Entry 8FCK (electron microscopy, 6.88 A resolution (low resolution: residue-level contacts below are approximate; hydrogen-bond / salt-bridge calls are withheld)); this record covers chains A and C of the 8 polymer chains in the assembly.

[Chain A]
Name: HAUS augmin-like complex subunit 1
Organism: Xenopus laevis
UniProtKB: A0A8J1L9M8 (A0A8J1L9M8_XENLA); residues 1-286 here = UniProt positions 1-286
Amino-acid sequence (286 residues; row label = number of the first residue in the row):
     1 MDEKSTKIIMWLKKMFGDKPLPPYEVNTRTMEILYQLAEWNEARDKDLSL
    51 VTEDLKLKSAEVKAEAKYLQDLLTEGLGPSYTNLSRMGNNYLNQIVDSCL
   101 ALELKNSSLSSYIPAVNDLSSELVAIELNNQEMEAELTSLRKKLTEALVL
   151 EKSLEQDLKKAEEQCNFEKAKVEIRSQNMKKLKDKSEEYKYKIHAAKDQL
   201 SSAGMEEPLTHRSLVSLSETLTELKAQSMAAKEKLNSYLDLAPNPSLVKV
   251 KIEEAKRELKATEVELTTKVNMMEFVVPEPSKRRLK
Sequence notes: conflict Q156 (Arg in A0A8J1L9M8)

[Chain C]
Name: HAUS augmin like complex subunit 4 L homeolog
Organism: Xenopus laevis
UniProtKB: Q4V7I1 (Q4V7I1_XENLA); numbering as in UniProt (aligned over 1-353)
Amino-acid sequence (353 residues; each row starts with the number of its first residue):
     1 MAQTLQYVSSRLSMLQIDEEDLERNAQFGKVLIELCPLLGPNGGSANLNR
    51 ELEETRRELLLQRKMWMRSEVIYQLVQEMLLDLQVRKLEGSLTEEERKFQ
   101 DGLQQCMLVSECSRLLTADSVPPSDSTSILGLDKQDLLDLLPPNMLVLWV
   151 RDRLQKQLEEALKKKCFTFLSFHQPETDEEGDVLRAAKVLRLASTLEDEK
   201 RRLQNEQEKHQEMRALLEKQQEIYPHVLLRCLSLLRQAASELRLRAQSDI
   251 DRINAEYLEAKSNALFLKLRMEELQVLTDCYTPEKVLVHRQIRDTLEAGV
   301 KKEKQELSTSRQILSSYEFLGPEFEGLVQEYTRLKDKIKDNRWMLQELSK
   351 SLP

[Interface between chain A and chain C]
Residue-residue contacts (269; chain A residue first):
  W11(A) with L35(C)
  M15(A) with L38(C); L39(C); S45(C)
  F16(A) with E34(C); L35(C)
  P22(A) with V31(C)
  P23(A) with Q27(C)
  Y24(A) with Q27(C); F28(C); V31(C)
  E25(A) with N25(C); A26(C); Q27(C); F28(C)
  N27(A) with N25(C)
  R29(A) with D18(C); D21(C)
  T30(A) with N25(C); F28(C)
  I33(A) with L15(C); F28(C)
  L34(A) with F28(C)
  L37(A) with L15(C); L39(C)
  W40(A) with M14(C); N42(C); G43(C)
  N41(A) with L39(C); G43(C); G44(C); S45(C)
  R44(A) with N42(C); G44(C)
  D45(A) with G44(C); S45(C); L48(C)
  L48(A) with G44(C); N49(C); L52(C)
  S49(A) with L48(C)
  V51(A) with L52(C)
  T52(A) with E51(C); L52(C); T55(C)
  L55(A) with L52(C); R56(C); L59(C)
  K56(A) with E51(C); T55(C)
  K58(A) with L59(C)
  S59(A) with E58(C); L59(C); Q62(C)
  V62(A) with Q62(C); R63(C); W66(C)
  K63(A) with Q62(C)
  E65(A) with W66(C)
  A66(A) with W66(C)
  Y68(A) with R114(C)
  L69(A) with W66(C); S69(C); Y73(C)
  Q70(A) with M65(C); S69(C)
  D71(A) with R114(C)
  L72(A) with Y73(C); S110(C); E111(C); R114(C)
  L73(A) with S69(C)
  E75(A) with R114(C); K134(C); R151(C)
  G76(A) with C106(C); S110(C); R151(C)
  L77(A) with L103(C); M107(C); R151(C); L154(C)
  G78(A) with R151(C)
  S80(A) with R151(C)
  Y81(A) with I72(C)
  N83(A) with Q155(C)
  L84(A) with E159(C); L162(C)
  S85(A) with E159(C)
  G88(A) with L162(C)
  N89(A) with R68(C)
  Y91(A) with K163(C); C166(C); A186(C); V189(C)
  L92(A) with R68(C); V71(C); L162(C)
  N93(A) with R68(C)
  Q94(A) with V189(C); L190(C); R191(C); L192(C); A193(C)
  I95(A) with V71(C); L162(C); C166(C)
  V96(A) with K64(C); M67(C); R68(C); V71(C)
  D97(A) with K64(C); A193(C)
  S98(A) with A193(C); L196(C)
  C99(A) with M67(C); F169(C)
  L100(A) with R63(C); K64(C)
  A101(A) with K200(C)
  E103(A) with K200(C)
  L104(A) with R63(C); M67(C)
  K105(A) with R63(C); W66(C)
  N106(A) with M67(C); E70(C); Q74(C)
  S107(A) with E70(C); V71(C); Q74(C); K165(C); F169(C)
  S108(A) with Q74(C)
  L109(A) with F169(C)
  Y112(A) with F169(C); H173(C); L192(C)
  I113(A) with F172(C)
  V116(A) with H173(C)
  N117(A) with F172(C)
  L119(A) with E199(C)
  E122(A) with L203(C)
  L123(A) with E199(C); R202(C); L203(C)
  I126(A) with L203(C); E206(C); Q207(C)
  E127(A) with R202(C)
  N130(A) with E206(C); H210(C); M213(C)
  M133(A) with H210(C); R214(C)
  E134(A) with K209(C)
  E136(A) with L217(C)
  L137(A) with M213(C); L216(C); L217(C); Q220(C)
  L140(A) with Q220(C); Q221(C); Y224(C)
  R141(A) with Q220(C)
  K143(A) with Y224(C)
  L144(A) with Y224(C); V227(C)
  A147(A) with V227(C); C231(C)
  L148(A) with V227(C)
  E151(A) with V227(C); R230(C); C231(C); L234(C)
  L154(A) with C231(C); L234(C); L235(C)
  E155(A) with L234(C)
  L158(A) with L234(C); Q237(C); A238(C); L242(C)
  A161(A) with L242(C)
  E162(A) with Q237(C); L242(C)
  C165(A) with A246(C); I250(C)
  E168(A) with I250(C)
  K169(A) with A246(C)
  V172(A) with I250(C); I253(C); N254(C)
  R175(A) with N254(C); Y257(C)
  N178(A) with Y257(C)
  M179(A) with E256(C); Y257(C); A260(C)
  L182(A) with Y257(C); K261(C); A264(C)
  S186(A) with A264(C); L267(C)
  Y189(A) with A264(C); L267(C); K268(C); M271(C)
  K192(A) with M271(C)
  I193(A) with L267(C); R270(C); M271(C); L274(C)
  A196(A) with L274(C); T278(C)
  Q199(A) with T278(C)
  L200(A) with L277(C); T278(C)
  A203(A) with Y281(C); V286(C)
  G204(A) with V286(C); R290(C)
  M205(A) with Y281(C); V286(C)
  L209(A) with V286(C); H289(C); R290(C); R293(C)
  T210(A) with Y281(C)
  H211(A) with C280(C); Y281(C); H289(C)
  L214(A) with H289(C); R293(C); L296(C)
  L221(A) with L296(C); G299(C); V300(C)
  L224(A) with V300(C); K304(C)
  K225(A) with E303(C)
  Q227(A) with L307(C)
  S228(A) with E303(C); L307(C)
  A231(A) with L314(C)
  K232(A) with E306(C)
  K234(A) with L314(C)
  L235(A) with I313(C); L314(C)
  S237(A) with V328(C); T332(C)
  Y238(A) with Y317(C); E325(C); V328(C)
  D240(A) with Y331(C); K335(C)
  L241(A) with Y317(C); V328(C); Y331(C)
  A242(A) with F324(C)
  P243(A) with L320(C)
  V248(A) with F324(C)
  I252(A) with L327(C); L334(C)
  A255(A) with I338(C)
  E258(A) with R342(C)
  L259(A) with I338(C)
  L266(A) with L345(C)
  E274(A) with L352(C)
Other interface residues (no listed pair), chain A (151 interface residues in all): L12, T74, N90, L102, N129, L150, K190, K197, E206, P208, L217, S218, N244, P245, K249, K251, K256
Other interface residues (no listed pair), chain C (149 interface residues in all): L12, Q16, I17, L32, L60, V76, L158, T168, E197, I223, L228, Q247, P283, E297, S310, E330, K337, N341

[Overview]
Chain A and chain C form an interface of 151 and 149 residues respectively.
Here chain A is HAUS augmin-like complex subunit 1 and chain C is HAUS augmin like complex subunit 4 L
homeolog, both from Xenopus laevis. Entry 8FCK (Structure of the vertebrate augmin complex) was determined by
electron microscopy.
